PDB entry 4Y2K | X-ray diffraction, 1.70 A resolution | chain A

# Chain A
Name: Putative metal-binding transport protein
From: Salmonella enterica subsp. enterica serovar Typhimurium
UniProtKB: U4MDP1 (U4MDP1_SALTM); numbering as in UniProt (aligned over 1-64)
Amino-acid sequence (65 residues; numbered 0 to 64; the number before each row is that of its first residue; numbering starts at 0):
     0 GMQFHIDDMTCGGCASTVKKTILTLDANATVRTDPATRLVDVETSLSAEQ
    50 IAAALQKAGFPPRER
Differences from the reference sequence: expression tag (0)
From the paper describing this entry:
  - conformationally variable residues (loop rearrangement): Cys10 to Cys13

# Summary
From the paper: conformational variability at Cys10.
Chain A is Putative metal-binding transport protein (Salmonella enterica subsp. enterica serovar Typhimurium);
the structure, reduced form of apo-GolB, was determined by X-ray diffraction, deposited together with 4Y2I and
4Y2M.
